9KNU - chains C and T of the 24 polymer chains in the assembly; structure by electron microscopy, 3.60 A resolution.

== Chain C ==
Protein: Portal protein
Source organism: Escherichia phage Mu
UniProtKB: Q9T1W5 (PORTL_BPMU); numbering as in UniProt (aligned over 1-512)
Chain sequence (512 residues; numbered 1 to 512; the number before each row is that of its first residue):
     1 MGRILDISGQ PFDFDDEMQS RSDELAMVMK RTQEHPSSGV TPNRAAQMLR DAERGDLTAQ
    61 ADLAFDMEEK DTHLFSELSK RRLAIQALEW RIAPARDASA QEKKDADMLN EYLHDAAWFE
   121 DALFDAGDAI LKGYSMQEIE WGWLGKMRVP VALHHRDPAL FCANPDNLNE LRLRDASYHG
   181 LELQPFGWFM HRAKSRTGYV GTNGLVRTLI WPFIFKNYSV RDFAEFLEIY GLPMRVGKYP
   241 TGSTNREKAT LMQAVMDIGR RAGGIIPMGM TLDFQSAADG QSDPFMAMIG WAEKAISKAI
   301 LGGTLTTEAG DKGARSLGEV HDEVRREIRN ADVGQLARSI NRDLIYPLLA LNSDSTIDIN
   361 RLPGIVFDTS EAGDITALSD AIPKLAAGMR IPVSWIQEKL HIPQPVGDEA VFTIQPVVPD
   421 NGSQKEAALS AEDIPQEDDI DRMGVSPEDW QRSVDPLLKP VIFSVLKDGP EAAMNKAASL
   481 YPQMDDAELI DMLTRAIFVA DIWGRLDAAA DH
Not modelled in the structure: 1, 305-321, 402-512

== Chain T ==
Protein: Gene product J
Source organism: Escherichia phage Mu
UniProtKB: Q9T1V9 (GPJ_BPMU); residue numbers follow UniProt; this construct covers 1-141
Chain sequence (141 residues; each row starts with the number of its first residue):
     1 MNYATVNDLC ARYTRTRLDI LTRPKTADGQ PDDAVAEQAL ADASAFIDGY LAARFVLPLT
    61 VVPSLLKRQC CVVAWFYLNE SQPTEQITAT YRDTVRWLEQ VRDGKTDPGV ESRTAASPEG
   121 EDLVQVQSDP PVFSRKQKGF I
Not modelled in the structure: 1

== Chain C / chain T interface ==
Contacting residue pairs - 35 pairs, chain C then chain T:
  E228(C) - R135(T)  salt bridge
  P240(C) - G104(T)
  T241(C) - G104(T)
  T241(C) - K105(T)
  G242(C) - G104(T)
  G242(C) - K105(T)
  G242(C) - T106(T)
  G242(C) - D107(T)  hydrogen bond (backbone-backbone)
  S243(C) - R54(T)
  S243(C) - G104(T)
  T244(C) - D107(T)
  R246(C) - G120(T)  hydrogen bond (side chain-backbone)
  R246(C) - D122(T)  salt bridge
  E247(C) - R54(T)  salt bridge
  E247(C) - L123(T)
  T250(C) - D122(T)
  L251(C) - V124(T)  hydrophobic
  A254(C) - V126(T)
  D257(C) - V126(T)
  D257(C) - S128(T)  hydrogen bond (backbone-side chain)
  G259(C) - S128(T)  hydrogen bond (backbone-side chain)
  R260(C) - S128(T)
  R260(C) - D129(T)  salt bridge
  R261(C) - Q127(T)
  A262(C) - Q127(T)
  A262(C) - S128(T)
  G263(C) - V126(T)
  G263(C) - Q127(T)  hydrogen bond (backbone-backbone)
  G264(C) - Q125(T)
  G264(C) - V126(T)
  I265(C) - L123(T)
  I265(C) - V124(T)
  I265(C) - Q125(T)  hydrogen bond (backbone-backbone)
  I266(C) - V124(T)  hydrophobic
  P267(C) - L123(T)  hydrophobic
Interface residues without a listed pair, chain C (23 interface residues in all): I258, M270
Interface residues without a listed pair, chain T (17 interface residues in all): F55, E121

== In short ==
23 residues of chain C and 17 residues of chain T are in contact; the contacts include 6 hydrogen bonds and 4
salt bridges. Polar pairs include E228(C)-R135(T), R246(C)-D122(T) and E247(C)-R54(T).
Here chain C is Portal protein and chain T is Gene product J, both from Escherichia phage Mu. Entry 9KNU (Neck
structure of bacteriophage Mu in contracted state) was determined by electron microscopy, deposited together
with 9LJ8, 9JOD, 9KHX, 9KHY and 9KI1.
